4LZ4 - chains A and B of the 3 polymer chains in the assembly; structure by X-ray diffraction, 2.56 A resolution.

[Chain A]
Molecule: Thrombin light chain
From: Homo sapiens
Notes: EC 3.4.21.5
UniProtKB: P00734 (THRB_HUMAN); residues 1-14 here correspond to UniProt positions 336-349 (UniProt number = residue number + 335)
Amino-acid sequence (36 residues; each row starts with the number of its first residue; a row labelled like 14A-14L holds insertion residues (14A, then the next letters in order)):
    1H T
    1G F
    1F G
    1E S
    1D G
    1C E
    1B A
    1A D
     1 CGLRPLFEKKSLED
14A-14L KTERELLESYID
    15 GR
Disordered / not traced: 15-16
Curated features (UniProtKB/Swiss-Prot):
  - site: Arg16 (Cleavage)

[Chain B]
Molecule: Thrombin heavy chain
From: Homo sapiens
Notes: EC 3.4.21.5
UniProtKB: P00734 (THRB_HUMAN); the construct lacks a stretch of the UniProt sequence and is renumbered around it, so the offset changes along the chain: 16-36 = UniProt 364-384; 37-60 = UniProt 386-409; 61-77 = UniProt 419-435; 78-97 = UniProt 437-456; 6 more segments
Amino-acid sequence (259 residues; row label = number of the first residue in the row; note: 1 number in that range is skipped by the numbering (no residue carries it; nothing is unmodelled there); a row labelled like 60A-60I holds insertion residues (60A, then the next letters in order)):
    16 IVEGSDAEIGMSPWQVMLFRK
   36A S
    37 PQELLCGASLISDRWVLTAAHCLL
60A-60I YPPWDKNFT
    61 ENDLLVRIGKHSRTRYE
   77A R
    78 NIEKISMLEKIYIHPRYNWR
   97A E
    98 NLDRDIALMKLKKPVAFSDYIHPVCLPDRETA
129A-129C ASL
   130 LQAGYKGRVTGWGNLKETWT
149A-149E ANVGK
   150 GQPSVLQVVNLPIVERPVCKDSTRIRITDNMFCAG
  184A Y
   185 KP
186A-186D DEGK
   187 RGDACEGDSGGPFVMKSP
204A-204B FN
   205 NRWYQMGIVSWGE
   219 GC
  221A D
   221 RDGKYGFYTHVFRLKKWIQKVIDQFGE
Disordered / not traced: 247
Curated features (UniProtKB/Swiss-Prot):
  - region: Ala183 to Val200 (High affinity receptor-binding region which is also known as the TP508 peptide)
  - active site (Charge relay system): His57, Asp102, Ser195
  - glycosylation: Asn60G (N-linked (GlcNAc...) (complex) asparagine)
Disulfides: Cys42-Cys58, Cys168-Cys182, Cys191-Cys220
Glycans and other covalent adducts: compound 0G6 linked to His57, Ser195; N-acetylglucosamine (NAG) linked to Asn60G
Bound ions: Na+: Arg221, Lys224
Small-molecule neighbours: 0G6 (D-phenylalanyl-N-[(2S,3S)-6-{[amino(iminio)methyl]amino}-1-chloro-2-hydroxyhexan-3-yl]-L-prolinamide): Cys58, Tyr60A, Trp60D, Glu97A, Asn98, Leu99, Ile174, Asp189, Ala190, Cys191, Glu192, Gly193, Asp194, Val213, Ser214, Trp215, Gly216, Glu217, Gly219, Cys220, Gly226

[Interface between chain A and chain B]
Disulfides between the chains: Cys1(A)-Cys122(B)
Pairs across the interface - 79 pairs, chain A then chain B:
  Cys1(A) with Pro120(B); Val121(B); Cys122(B), disulfide; Arg206(B), hydrogen bond (backbone-side chain)
  Asp1A(A) with His119(B), salt bridge; Arg206(B)
  Ala1B(A) with Arg206(B), hydrogen bond (backbone-side chain)
  Glu1C(A) with Arg206(B)
  Gly1D(A) with Phe114(B); Pro120(B)
  Ser1E(A) with Ser48(B); Asp49(B), hydrogen bond (backbone-side chain); Phe114(B)
  Gly1F(A) with Asp49(B); Arg50(B)
  Phe1G(A) with Ile47(B); Ser48(B), hydrogen bond (backbone-side chain); Asp49(B); Arg50(B); Trp51(B); Ile242(B), hydrogen bond (backbone-backbone); Asp243(B)
  Thr1H(A) with Arg50(B); Trp51(B), hydrogen bond (backbone-side chain); Ile242(B), hydrogen bond (backbone-backbone); Phe245(B), hydrogen bond (backbone-backbone); Gly246(B)
  Gly2(A) with Pro120(B), hydrogen bond (backbone-backbone); Val121(B); Cys122(B); Asn205(B); Arg206(B); Trp207(B), hydrogen bond (backbone-backbone)
  Leu3(A) with His119(B), hydrogen bond (backbone-side chain); Asn205(B); Arg206(B)
  Arg4(A) with Gly25(B); Met26(B), hydrogen bond (side chain-backbone); Pro28(B); Trp29(B); Arg137(B); Trp207(B)
  Pro5(A) with Ser115(B); Asp116(B); His119(B)
  Leu6(A) with Ile24(B); Asp116(B)
  Phe7(A) with Glu23(B); Ile24(B); Gly25(B); Met26(B)
  Glu8(A) with Lys202(B), salt bridge; Asn205(B); Trp207(B), hydrogen bond
  Asp14(A) with Glu23(B); Met26(B); Arg137(B), salt bridge; Trp207(B)
  Lys14A(A) with Glu23(B), hydrogen bond (backbone-side chain)
  Thr14B(A) with Arg137(B), hydrogen bond; Asn159(B), hydrogen bond
  Glu14C(A) with Arg137(B); Lys202(B), salt bridge
  Glu14E(A) with Lys135(B), salt bridge; Asn159(B), hydrogen bond; Tyr184A(B), hydrogen bond
  Leu14F(A) with Lys135(B); Gly136(B); Asn159(B); Trp207(B), hydrophobic
  Leu14G(A) with Pro204(B), hydrophobic
  Ser14I(A) with Gly133(B); Tyr134(B); Lys135(B), hydrogen bond (side chain-backbone)
  Tyr14J(A) with Tyr134(B), hydrogen bond (backbone-side chain); Lys135(B), hydrogen bond (side chain-backbone); Met201(B); Lys202(B)
  Asp14L(A) with Tyr134(B)
Interface residues without a listed pair, chain B (38 interface residues in all): Tyr117, Leu129C, Lys186D

[Overview]
Chain A and chain B form an interface of 26 and 38 residues respectively; the contacts include 1 disulfide
bond, 21 hydrogen bonds and 5 salt bridges. Polar contacts include Asp1A(A)-His119(B), Glu8(A)-Lys202(B) and
Glu14E(A)-Lys135(B). Covalently linked N-acetylglucosamine: at Asn60G(B).
Here chain A is Thrombin light chain and chain B is Thrombin heavy chain, both from Homo sapiens. Entry 4LZ4
(X-ray structure of the complex between human thrombin and the TBA deletion mutant lacking thymine 3 ...) was
determined by X-ray diffraction, deposited together with 4LZ1.
